8UA2 - chains A and B; structure by X-ray diffraction, 2.65 A resolution.

Chain A (and B):
Name: RL2
Organism: Human alphaherpesvirus 1
Notes: fragment: a391-q776; chain B of this document is another copy of the same molecule, construct and numbering; everything in this record applies to it too
UniProtKB: H9E965 (H9E965_HHV1); residues 390-776 here = UniProt positions 390-776
Amino-acid sequence (390 residues; row label = number of the first residue in the row):
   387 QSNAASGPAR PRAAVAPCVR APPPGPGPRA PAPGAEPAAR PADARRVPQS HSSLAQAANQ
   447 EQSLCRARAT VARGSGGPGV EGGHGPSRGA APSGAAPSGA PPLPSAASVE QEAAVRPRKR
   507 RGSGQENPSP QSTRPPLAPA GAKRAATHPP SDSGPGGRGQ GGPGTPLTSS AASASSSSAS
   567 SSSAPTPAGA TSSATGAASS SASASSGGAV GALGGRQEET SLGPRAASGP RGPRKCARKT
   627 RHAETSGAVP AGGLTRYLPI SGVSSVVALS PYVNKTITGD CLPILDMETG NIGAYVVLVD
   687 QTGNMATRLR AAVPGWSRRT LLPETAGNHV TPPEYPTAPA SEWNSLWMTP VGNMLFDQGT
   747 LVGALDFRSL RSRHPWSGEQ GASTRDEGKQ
Disordered / not traced: 387-639, 722-729, 764-776 (chain B: 387-639, 720-731, 764-776)
Construct notes: cloning artifact (387-389)

Chain A / chain B interface:
Contacting residue pairs (166):
  R642(A) - R694(B)
  R642(A) - A698(B)
  Y643(A) - L671(B)  hydrophobic
  L644(A) - I646(B)  hydrophobic
  L644(A) - S647(B)
  L644(A) - R694(B)
  P645(A) - I646(B)
  P645(A) - S647(B)  hydrogen bond (backbone-backbone)
  I646(A) - L644(B)  hydrophobic
  I646(A) - P645(B)
  I646(A) - I670(B)  hydrophobic
  S647(A) - L644(B)
  S647(A) - P645(B)  hydrogen bond (side chain-backbone)
  S647(A) - G745(B)
  S647(A) - T746(B)
  G648(A) - T746(B)
  V649(A) - L644(B)  hydrophobic
  S650(A) - D672(B)
  S650(A) - M673(B)  hydrogen bond (backbone-backbone)
  S650(A) - E674(B)  hydrogen bond
  S651(A) - I670(B)
  S651(A) - L671(B)
  S651(A) - D672(B)  hydrogen bond
  V652(A) - P669(B)
  V652(A) - I670(B)
  V652(A) - L671(B)  hydrogen bond (backbone-backbone)
  V652(A) - M673(B)  hydrophobic
  V653(A) - L668(B)  hydrophobic
  V653(A) - P669(B)
  V653(A) - V682(B)  hydrophobic
  A654(A) - L668(B)
  A654(A) - P669(B)  hydrogen bond (backbone-backbone)
  L655(A) - L668(B)  hydrophobic
  L655(A) - A698(B)  hydrophobic
  L655(A) - V699(B)
  S656(A) - C667(B)
  S656(A) - L668(B)
  S656(A) - P669(B)
  P657(A) - C667(B)
  P657(A) - L668(B)  hydrophobic
  P657(A) - W702(B)
  Y658(A) - D666(B)
  Y658(A) - C667(B)  hydrogen bond (backbone-backbone)
  V659(A) - D666(B)
  V659(A) - R705(B)
  V659(A) - T706(B)
  N660(A) - G665(B)  hydrogen bond (backbone-backbone)
  N660(A) - D666(B)  hydrogen bond (backbone-side chain)
  N660(A) - L707(B)
  K661(A) - T664(B)
  K661(A) - G665(B)  hydrogen bond (backbone-backbone)
  T662(A) - T662(B)
  T662(A) - I663(B)
  T662(A) - T664(B)  hydrogen bond
  I663(A) - T662(B)
  I663(A) - I663(B)  hydrogen bond (backbone-backbone)
  I663(A) - C667(B)  hydrophobic
  T664(A) - N660(B)
  T664(A) - K661(B)
  T664(A) - T662(B)  hydrogen bond
  G665(A) - N660(B)  hydrogen bond (backbone-backbone)
  G665(A) - K661(B)  hydrogen bond (backbone-backbone)
  D666(A) - Y658(B)
  D666(A) - V659(B)
  D666(A) - N660(B)  hydrogen bond (side chain-backbone)
  C667(A) - S656(B)
  C667(A) - P657(B)
  C667(A) - Y658(B)  hydrogen bond (backbone-backbone)
  C667(A) - W762(B)  hydrophobic
  L668(A) - V653(B)  hydrophobic
  L668(A) - A654(B)
  L668(A) - L655(B)  hydrophobic
  L668(A) - P657(B)  hydrophobic
  P669(A) - V652(B)
  P669(A) - V653(B)
  P669(A) - A654(B)  hydrogen bond (backbone-backbone)
  P669(A) - S656(B)
  P669(A) - F753(B)  hydrophobic
  I670(A) - I646(B)  hydrophobic
  I670(A) - S651(B)
  I670(A) - V652(B)
  I670(A) - V653(B)  hydrophobic
  I670(A) - V682(B)  hydrophobic
  L671(A) - S651(B)
  L671(A) - V652(B)  hydrogen bond (backbone-backbone)
  L671(A) - V716(B)  hydrophobic
  L671(A) - V737(B)  hydrophobic
  L671(A) - F753(B)  hydrophobic
  D672(A) - S650(B)
  D672(A) - S651(B)  hydrogen bond
  D672(A) - G689(B)
  D672(A) - N690(B)  hydrogen bond (side chain-backbone)
  D672(A) - P736(B)
  M673(A) - S650(B)  hydrogen bond (backbone-backbone)
  M673(A) - V652(B)  hydrophobic
  M673(A) - P736(B)
  M673(A) - M740(B)  hydrophobic
  E674(A) - S650(B)  hydrogen bond
  E674(A) - N690(B)  hydrogen bond
  G676(A) - H715(B)
  G676(A) - V716(B)  hydrogen bond (backbone-backbone)
  G676(A) - P736(B)
  N677(A) - N714(B)
  I678(A) - V685(B)
  I678(A) - D686(B)
  I678(A) - N714(B)  hydrogen bond (backbone-backbone)
  I678(A) - H715(B)
  I678(A) - H760(B)
  G679(A) - L684(B)
  G679(A) - V685(B)  hydrogen bond (backbone-backbone)
  G679(A) - D686(B)  hydrogen bond (backbone-backbone)
  A680(A) - V682(B)  hydrophobic
  A680(A) - V683(B)
  A680(A) - L684(B)  hydrophobic
  Y681(A) - I663(B)  hydrophobic
  Y681(A) - Y681(B)
  Y681(A) - V682(B)
  Y681(A) - V683(B)  hydrogen bond (backbone-backbone)
  Y681(A) - H760(B)  hydrogen bond
  Y681(A) - P761(B)
  V682(A) - V653(B)  hydrophobic
  V682(A) - I670(B)  hydrophobic
  V682(A) - Y681(B)
  V683(A) - I663(B)  hydrophobic
  V683(A) - A680(B)
  V683(A) - Y681(B)  hydrogen bond (backbone-backbone)
  V683(A) - V683(B)  hydrophobic
  L684(A) - G679(B)
  L684(A) - A680(B)  hydrophobic
  V685(A) - G679(B)  hydrogen bond (backbone-backbone)
  D686(A) - G679(B)  hydrogen bond (backbone-backbone)
  G689(A) - D672(B)
  N690(A) - D672(B)  hydrogen bond (backbone-side chain)
  N690(A) - E674(B)  hydrogen bond
  R694(A) - L655(B)
  R694(A) - T746(B)
  L695(A) - L655(B)  hydrophobic
  A698(A) - L655(B)  hydrophobic
  V699(A) - L655(B)
  W702(A) - P657(B)
  R705(A) - V659(B)
  T706(A) - V659(B)
  L707(A) - V659(B)
  L707(A) - N660(B)
  N714(A) - N677(B)
  N714(A) - I678(B)  hydrogen bond (backbone-backbone)
  N714(A) - Y681(B)
  H715(A) - G676(B)
  H715(A) - I678(B)
  V716(A) - G676(B)  hydrogen bond (backbone-backbone)
  V716(A) - I678(B)
  M734(A) - M673(B)  hydrophobic
  T735(A) - M673(B)
  P736(A) - D672(B)
  P736(A) - M673(B)
  P736(A) - T675(B)
  V737(A) - L671(B)  hydrophobic
  T746(A) - R694(B)
  F753(A) - P669(B)  hydrophobic
  F753(A) - L671(B)  hydrophobic
  R759(A) - Y681(B)
  H760(A) - I678(B)
  H760(A) - Y681(B)  hydrogen bond
  P761(A) - Y681(B)
  W762(A) - C667(B)  hydrophobic
  W762(A) - Y681(B)  hydrophobic
Also at the interface, not in a pair above, chain A (70 interface residues in all): T688, M691, P718
Also at the interface, not in a pair above, chain B (70 interface residues in all): R642, Y643, V649, M691, L695, M734, T735, R759

Overview:
The chain A/chain B interface involves 70 residues from each chain, with 39 hydrogen bonds. Polar pairs
include S647(A)-P645(B), S650(A)-E674(B) and S651(A)-D672(B).
Chain A and chain B are both RL2 (Human alphaherpesvirus 1); the structure, Crystal Structure of infected cell
protein 0 (ICP0) from herpes simplex virus 1 (proteolyzed fragment), was determined by X-ray diffraction,
deposited together with 8UA5.
